PDB entry 8WUX | electron microscopy, 2.60 A resolution | chains A and G of the 21 polymer chains in the assembly

== Chain A (and G) ==
Protein: Chaperonin GroEL
Source organism: Hydrogenobacter thermophilus TK-6
Notes: EC 5.6.1.7; chain G of this document is another copy of the same molecule, construct and numbering; everything in this record applies to it too
UniProt: D3DK86 (D3DK86_HYDTT); residue numbers follow UniProt; this construct covers 2-530
Chain sequence (529 residues; numbered 2 to 530; the number before each row is that of its first residue):
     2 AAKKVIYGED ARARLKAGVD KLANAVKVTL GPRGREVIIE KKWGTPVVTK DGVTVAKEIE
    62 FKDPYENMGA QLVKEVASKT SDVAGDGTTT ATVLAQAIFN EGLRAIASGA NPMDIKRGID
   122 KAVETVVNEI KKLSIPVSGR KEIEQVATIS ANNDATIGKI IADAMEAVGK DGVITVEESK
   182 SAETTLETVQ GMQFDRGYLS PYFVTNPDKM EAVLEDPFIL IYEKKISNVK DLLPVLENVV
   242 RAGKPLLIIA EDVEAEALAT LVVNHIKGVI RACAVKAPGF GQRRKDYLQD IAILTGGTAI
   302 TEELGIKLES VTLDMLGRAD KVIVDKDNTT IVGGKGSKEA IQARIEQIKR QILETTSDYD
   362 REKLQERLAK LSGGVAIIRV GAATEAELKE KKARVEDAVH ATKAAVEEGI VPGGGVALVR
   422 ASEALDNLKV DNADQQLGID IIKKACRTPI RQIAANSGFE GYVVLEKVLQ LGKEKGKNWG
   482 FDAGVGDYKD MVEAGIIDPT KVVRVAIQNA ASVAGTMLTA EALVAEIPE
Unresolved in the structure: 2, 530
Metal / ion sites: Mg2+: D87 (together with AMP-PNP)
Residues lining bound ligands: AMP-PNP (ANP; phosphoaminophosphonic acid-adenylate ester): T30, L31, G32, P33, K51, D52, G53, D87, G88, T89, T90, T91, I150, N154, D398, G414, G415, G416, I454, F482, D483, A484, G485, M492, I497, D499

== How chain A and chain G interact ==
Pairs across the interface - 58 pairs, chain A then chain G:
  A3(A) - E61(G)  hydrogen bond (backbone-side chain)
  A3(A) - K63(G)
  K4(A) - E59(G)
  K4(A) - E61(G)  hydrogen bond (backbone-backbone)
  K4(A) - F62(G)
  V6(A) - I60(G)  hydrophobic
  Y8(A) - N25(G)
  Y8(A) - A26(G)  hydrogen bond (side chain-backbone)
  R13(A) - R36(G)
  P65(A) - E41(G)
  M69(A) - I39(G)
  M69(A) - P47(G)
  Q72(A) - T46(G)
  Q72(A) - P47(G)
  L73(A) - I39(G)  hydrophobic
  L73(A) - T46(G)
  E76(A) - T46(G)  hydrogen bond
  E76(A) - T385(G)
  E76(A) - E386(G)
  K80(A) - A384(G)
  P113(A) - R36(G)
  R118(A) - N153(G)
  E304(A) - S201(G)  hydrogen bond
  E304(A) - P202(G)
  E304(A) - Y203(G)
  E304(A) - L259(G)
  E304(A) - A260(G)
  E304(A) - V263(G)
  L305(A) - V264(G)
  Q348(A) - D209(G)  hydrogen bond (side chain-backbone)
  Q348(A) - K210(G)
  Q348(A) - M211(G)
  R351(A) - D209(G)
  S358(A) - K181(G)
  N510(A) - A384(G)
  N510(A) - T385(G)
  S513(A) - T385(G)  hydrogen bond
  S513(A) - E388(G)
  V514(A) - T385(G)
  T517(A) - V49(G)
  T517(A) - E388(G)
  T520(A) - R36(G)
  T520(A) - E37(G)  hydrogen bond (backbone-backbone)
  A521(A) - E37(G)
  A521(A) - I39(G)  hydrophobic
  E522(A) - R36(G)  salt bridge
  E522(A) - E37(G)  hydrogen bond (backbone-backbone)
  A523(A) - E37(G)
  A523(A) - V38(G)
  A523(A) - I39(G)  hydrogen bond (backbone-backbone)
  L524(A) - I39(G)
  V525(A) - V38(G)  hydrophobic
  V525(A) - I39(G)  hydrogen bond (backbone-backbone)
  V525(A) - I40(G)
  V525(A) - E41(G)  hydrogen bond (backbone-backbone)
  V525(A) - I60(G)  hydrophobic
  A526(A) - E41(G)
  E527(A) - E41(G)  hydrogen bond (backbone-side chain)
Other interface residues (no listed pair), chain A (40 interface residues in all): L16, A111, N112, M114, K117, Q290, T299, T302, A344, Q509
Other interface residues (no listed pair), chain G (39 interface residues in all): K22, V29, R34, G45, N154, P208, A387

== Summary ==
40 residues of chain A face 39 of chain G across their interface, with 13 hydrogen bonds and 1 salt bridge.
Polar pairs include E522(A)-R36(G), A3(A)-E61(G) and Y8(A)-A26(G). Bound to chain A: AMP-PNP.
Chain A and chain G are both Chaperonin GroEL (Hydrogenobacter thermophilus TK-6); the structure, Cryo-EM
structure of H. thermophilus GroEL-GroES bullet complex, was determined by electron microscopy (same
publication as 8WU4, 8WUC and 8WUW).
